PDB entry 7SBA | electron microscopy, 2.90 A resolution | chains A and X of the 14 polymer chains in the assembly

# Chain A
Name: Cas7d
Source organism: Synechocystis sp. PCC 6803
UniProtKB: Q6ZEI6 (Q6ZEI6_SYNY3); numbering as in UniProt (aligned over 1-329)
Sequence (329 residues; row label = number of the first residue in the row):
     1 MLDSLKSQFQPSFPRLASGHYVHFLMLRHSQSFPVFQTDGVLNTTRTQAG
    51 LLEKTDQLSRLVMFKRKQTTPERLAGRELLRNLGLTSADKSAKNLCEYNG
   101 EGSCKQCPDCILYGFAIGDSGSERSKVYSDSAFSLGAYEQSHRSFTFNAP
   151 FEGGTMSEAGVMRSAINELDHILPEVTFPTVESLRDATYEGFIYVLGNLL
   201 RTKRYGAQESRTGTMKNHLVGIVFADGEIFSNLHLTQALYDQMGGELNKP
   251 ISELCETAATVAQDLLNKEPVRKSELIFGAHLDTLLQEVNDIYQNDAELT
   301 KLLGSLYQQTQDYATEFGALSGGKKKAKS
Disordered / not traced: 321-329

# Chain X
Molecule: DNA target strand
Sequence (16 nucleotides; numbered 1 to 16; the number before each row is that of its first residue):
     1 ACAACAATCAACGTGA

# How chain A and chain X interact
Residue-residue contacts - 12 pairs, chain A then chain X:
  Phe-147(A) / DC5(X)  base contact
  Met-162(A) / DC2(X)  base contact
  Met-162(A) / DA3(X)  sugar contact
  Arg-163(A) / DA3(X)  sugar contact
  Ser-164(A) / DA3(X)  phosphate contact
  Ser-164(A) / DA4(X)  sugar contact
  Ser-164(A) / DC5(X)  hydrogen bond to the phosphate
  Ser-164(A) / DA6(X)  phosphate contact
  Ala-165(A) / DC5(X)  base contact
  Ile-166(A) / DA3(X)  base contact
  Ile-166(A) / DA4(X)  sugar contact
  Asn-167(A) / DA4(X)  base contact
Also at the interface, not in a pair above, chain A (9 interface residues in all): Thr-146, Met-156

# In short
Chain A and chain X form an interface of 9 and 5 residues respectively, with 1 hydrogen bond. Its one
hydrogen-bonded contact is Ser-164(A)/DC5(X).
Here chain A is Cas7d (Synechocystis sp. PCC 6803) and chain X is DNA target strand. Entry 7SBA (Structure of
type I-D Cascade bound to a dsDNA target) was determined by electron microscopy (same publication as 7SBB).
